Entry 6MZY (electron microscopy, 3.30 A resolution); this record covers chains A3 and A8 of the 9 polymer chains in the assembly.

Chain A3:
Molecule: Microcompartments protein
Source organism: Haliangium ochraceum (strain DSM 14365 / JCM 11303 / SMP-2)
Reference sequence: D0LID5 (D0LID5_HALO1); residues 1-99 here = UniProt positions 1-99
Amino-acid sequence (99 residues; numbered 1 to 99; the number before each row is that of its first residue):
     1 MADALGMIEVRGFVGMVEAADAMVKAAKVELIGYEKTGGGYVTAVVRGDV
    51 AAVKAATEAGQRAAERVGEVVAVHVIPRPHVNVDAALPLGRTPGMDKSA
Unresolved in the structure: 1, 94-99
Swiss-Prot annotation at these positions:
  - mutagenesis: Lys28 (K28A: Forms larger hexamer patches, increases hexamer stacking), Arg78 (R78A: Forms smaller hexamer patches)

Chain A8:
Molecule: Microcompartments protein
Source organism: Haliangium ochraceum (strain DSM 14365 / JCM 11303 / SMP-2)
Reference sequence: D0LID6 (D0LID6_HALO1); residues 1-212 here = UniProt positions 1-212
Amino-acid sequence (212 residues; numbered 1 to 212; the number before each row is that of its first residue):
     1 MSITLRTYIFLDALQPQLATFIGKTARGFLPVPGQASLWVEIAPGIAINR
    51 VTDAALKATKVQPAVQVVERAYGLLEVHHFDQGEVLAAGSTILDKLEVRE
   101 EGRLKPQVMTHQIIRAVEAYQTQIINRNSQGMMILPGESLFILETQPAGY
   151 AVLAANEAEKAANVHLVNVTPYGAFGRLYLAGSEAEIDAAAEAAEAAIRS
   201 VSGVAQESFRDR
Unresolved in the structure: 1-4, 206-212

Chain A3 / chain A8 interface:
Residue-residue contacts (4):
  Lys25(A3) with Lys160(A8), hydrogen bond (side chain-backbone)
  Ala26(A3) with Asp12(A8); Ala13(A8), hydrogen bond (backbone-backbone)
  Ala51(A3) with Gly83(A8)
Other interface residues (no listed pair), chain A3 (5 interface residues in all): Ala27, Ala55
Other interface residues (no listed pair), chain A8 (5 interface residues in all): Gln82

In short:
The chain A3/chain A8 interface involves 5 residues from each chain; the contacts include 2 hydrogen bonds.
Polar contacts include Lys25(A3)-Lys160(A8) and Ala26(A3)-Ala13(A8). UniProt lists 2 mutagenesis sites on
chain A3.
Here chain A3 is Microcompartments protein and chain A8 is Microcompartments protein, both from Haliangium
ochraceum (strain DSM 14365 / JCM 11303 / SMP-2). Entry 6MZY (Cryo-EM structure of the HO BMC shell:
Icosahedral reconstruction of the compacted subpopulation) was determined by electron microscopy (same
publication as 6MZU, 6MZV, 6MZX, 6N06, 6N07, 6N09, 6N0F and 6N0G).
